Entry 4UWI (X-ray diffraction, 1.80 A resolution); this record covers chain A.

[Chain A]
Molecule: Glycylpeptide N-tetradecanoyltransferase
From: Aspergillus fumigatus
Notes: EC 2.3.1.97
Reference sequence: Q9UVX3 (NMT_ASPFU); residue numbers follow UniProt; this construct covers 86-492
Amino-acid sequence (407 residues; numbered 86 to 492; the number before each row is that of its first residue):
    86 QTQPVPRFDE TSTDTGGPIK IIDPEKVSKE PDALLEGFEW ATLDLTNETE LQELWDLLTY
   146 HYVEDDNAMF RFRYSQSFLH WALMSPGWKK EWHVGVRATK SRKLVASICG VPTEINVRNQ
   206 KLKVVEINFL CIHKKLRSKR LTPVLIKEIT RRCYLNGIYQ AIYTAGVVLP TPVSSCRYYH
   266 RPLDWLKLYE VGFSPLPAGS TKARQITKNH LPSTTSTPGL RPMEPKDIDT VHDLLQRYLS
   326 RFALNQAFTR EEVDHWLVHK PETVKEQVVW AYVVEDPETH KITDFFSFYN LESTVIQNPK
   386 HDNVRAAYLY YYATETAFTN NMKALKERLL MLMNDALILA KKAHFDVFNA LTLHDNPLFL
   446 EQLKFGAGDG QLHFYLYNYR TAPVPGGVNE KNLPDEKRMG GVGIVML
Not modelled in the structure: 86-100, 348
Small-molecule neighbours:
  - tetradecanoyl-coa (MYA): His-146, Tyr-147, Val-148, Ile-193, Val-210, Ile-212, Asn-213, Phe-214, Leu-215, Cys-216, Ile-217, Arg-222, Ser-223, Lys-224, Arg-225, Leu-226, Thr-227, Pro-228, Ile-231, Ile-234, Thr-235, Cys-238, Tyr-239, Ile-243, Tyr-244, Gln-245, Ala-246, Tyr-248, Thr-249, Ala-250, Val-252, Leu-254, Tyr-462
  - XMQ (2,6-dichloro-4-[3-(4-methylpiperazin-1-yl)propyl]-N-(1,3,5-trimethyl-1H-pyrazol-4-yl)benzenesulfonamide): Tyr-147, Val-148, Glu-149, Asp-150, Phe-155, Arg-156, Phe-157, Tyr-159, Asn-213, Thr-249, Ala-250, Gly-251, Tyr-263, His-265, Phe-278, Ser-378, Tyr-393, Asn-434, Gly-455, Gln-456, Leu-457, Leu-492
UniProt features mapped onto this chain:
  - active site: Leu-492 (Proton acceptor)
  - binding site (tetradecanoyl-CoA): Leu-215 to Ile-217, Ser-223 to Thr-227

[Summary]
Bound to chain A: compound XMQ and tetradecanoyl-coa. From UniProt: active-site residue Leu-492 and 8
tetradecanoyl-CoA-binding residues.
Chain A is Glycylpeptide N-tetradecanoyltransferase (Aspergillus fumigatus); the structure, Crystal structure
of Aspergillus fumigatus N-myristoyl transferase in complex with myristoyl CoA and a pyrazole sulphonamide
..., was determined by X-ray diffraction, deposited together with 4UWJ.
